PDB entry 3PX6 | X-ray diffraction, 1.59 A resolution | chains A and B of the 3 polymer chains in the assembly

# Chain A
Protein: DNA polymerase I
Source organism: Geobacillus kaustophilus
Notes: EC 2.7.7.7; fragment: Bacillus Fragment (analogous to E. coli Klenow Fragment)
UniProt: Q5KWC1 (Q5KWC1_GEOKA); residues 285-876 here correspond to UniProt positions 287-878 (UniProt number = residue number + 2)
Chain sequence (592 residues; each row starts with the number of its first residue):
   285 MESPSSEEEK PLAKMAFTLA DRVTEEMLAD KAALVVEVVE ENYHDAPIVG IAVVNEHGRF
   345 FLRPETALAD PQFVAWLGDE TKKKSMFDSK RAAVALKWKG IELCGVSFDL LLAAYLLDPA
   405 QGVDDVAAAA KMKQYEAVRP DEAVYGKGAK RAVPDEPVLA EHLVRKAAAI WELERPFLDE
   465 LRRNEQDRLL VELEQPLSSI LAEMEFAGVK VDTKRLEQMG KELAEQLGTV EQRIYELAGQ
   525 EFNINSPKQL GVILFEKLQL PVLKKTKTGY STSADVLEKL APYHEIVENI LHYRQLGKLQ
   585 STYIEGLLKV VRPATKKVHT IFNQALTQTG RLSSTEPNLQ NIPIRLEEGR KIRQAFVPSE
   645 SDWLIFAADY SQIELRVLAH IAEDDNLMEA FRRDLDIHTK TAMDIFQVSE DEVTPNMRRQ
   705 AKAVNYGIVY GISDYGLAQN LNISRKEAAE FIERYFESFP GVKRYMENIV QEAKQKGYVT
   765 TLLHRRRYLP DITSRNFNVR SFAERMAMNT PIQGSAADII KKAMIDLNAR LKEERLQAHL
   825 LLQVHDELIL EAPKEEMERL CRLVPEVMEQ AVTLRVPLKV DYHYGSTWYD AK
Unresolved in the structure: 285-297
Construct notes: engineered mutation Ala-598 (Asp600 in Q5KWC1), Tyr-710 (Phe712 in Q5KWC1)
Bound ions: Mn2+: Asp-653, Tyr-654, Asp-830 (together with 2',3'-dideoxycytidine 5'-triphosphate)
Ligand contacts:
  - 2',3'-dideoxycytidine 5'-triphosphate (DCT), molecule 1: Glu-469, Gln-470, Asp-471, Arg-472, Leu-473, Leu-766, Leu-767, His-768
  - 2',3'-dideoxycytidine 5'-triphosphate (DCT), molecule 2: Arg-615, Asp-653, Tyr-654, Ser-655, Gln-656, Ile-657, Glu-658, His-682, Arg-702, Lys-706, Ala-707, Tyr-710, Tyr-714, Asp-830
What the authors report for this chain:
  - mutagenesis - F710Y: increased catalytic activity on 2',3'-dideoxycytidine 5'-triphosphate (citing earlier work)

# Chain B
Molecule: 9-nt DNA strand
Notes: fragment: DNA primer strand
Sequence (9 nucleotides; row label = number of the first residue in the row):
    21 CCTGACTCC
Modified residues: DOC (2',3'-dideoxycytidine-5'-monophosphate) at position 29

# How chain A and chain B interact
Pairs across the interface - 34 pairs, chain A then chain B:
  Pro-531(A) / DG24(B)  phosphate contact
  Pro-531(A) / DA25(B)  phosphate contact
  Thr-550(A) / DG24(B)  hydrogen bond to the phosphate
  Lys-551(A) / DT23(B)  salt bridge to the phosphate
  Lys-551(A) / DG24(B)  phosphate contact
  Thr-552(A) / DT23(B)  phosphate contact
  Thr-552(A) / DG24(B)  hydrogen bond to the phosphate
  Ser-555(A) / DA25(B)  phosphate contact
  Thr-556(A) / DA25(B)  hydrogen bond to the phosphate
  Ser-557(A) / DA25(B)  phosphate contact
  Ala-558(A) / DC26(B)  hydrogen bond to the phosphate
  Leu-575(A) / DC26(B)  phosphate contact
  Arg-578(A) / DA25(B)  hydrogen bond to the phosphate
  Arg-578(A) / DC26(B)  salt bridge to the phosphate
  Gln-579(A) / DC26(B)  phosphate contact
  Gln-579(A) / DT27(B)  phosphate contact
  Lys-582(A) / DC26(B)  base contact
  Tyr-587(A) / DT27(B)  sugar contact
  Arg-615(A) / DOC_29(B)  hydrogen bond to the base
  Gln-624(A) / DC28(B)  sugar contact
  Asn-625(A) / DT27(B)  hydrogen bond to the base
  Asn-625(A) / DC28(B)  sugar contact
  Ile-626(A) / DC28(B)  sugar contact
  Pro-627(A) / DT27(B)  phosphate contact
  Pro-627(A) / DC28(B)  phosphate contact
  Ile-628(A) / DC28(B)  hydrogen bond to the phosphate
  Ile-628(A) / DOC_29(B)  phosphate contact
  Arg-629(A) / DT27(B)  salt bridge to the phosphate
  Arg-629(A) / DC28(B)  salt bridge to the phosphate
  Arg-703(A) / DOC_29(B)  salt bridge to the phosphate
  Val-828(A) / DOC_29(B)  sugar contact
  His-829(A) / DOC_29(B)  sugar contact
  Asp-830(A) / DOC_29(B)  sugar contact
  Glu-831(A) / DOC_29(B)  sugar contact
Interface residues without a listed pair, chain A (26 interface residues in all): Tyr-554

# Summary
Chain A and chain B form an interface of 26 and 7 residues respectively, with 8 hydrogen bonds and 5 salt
bridges. Polar contacts include Arg-615(A)/DOC_29(B), Asn-625(A)/DT27(B) and Thr-550(A)/DG24(B). Chain A binds
2',3'-dideoxycytidine 5'-triphosphate. The Mn2+ site is built by Asp-653(A), Tyr-654(A) and Asp-830(A). From
the paper: F710Y of chain A increases catalytic activity on 2',3'-dideoxycytidine 5'-triphosphate.
Here chain A is DNA polymerase I (Geobacillus kaustophilus) and chain B is a 9-nt DNA strand. Entry 3PX6
(Crystal Structure of Bacillus DNA Polymerase I Large Fragment Bound to DNA and ddCTP-dA Mismatch (tautomer)
...) was determined by X-ray diffraction together with 3PV8, 3PX0, 3PX4, 3TAP, 3TAQ, 3TAR, 3THV and 3TI0 from
the same study.
